Entry 3BXE (X-ray diffraction, 1.80 A resolution); this record covers chains A and B.

# Chain A (and B)
Name: Central glycolytic gene regulator
Source organism: Bacillus subtilis
Notes: fragment: Effector binding domain: Residues 89-340; chain B of this document is another copy of the same molecule, construct and numbering; everything in this record applies to it too
Reference sequence: O32253 (CGGR_BACSU); numbering as in UniProt (aligned over 89-340)
Chain sequence (255 residues; each row starts with the number of its first residue):
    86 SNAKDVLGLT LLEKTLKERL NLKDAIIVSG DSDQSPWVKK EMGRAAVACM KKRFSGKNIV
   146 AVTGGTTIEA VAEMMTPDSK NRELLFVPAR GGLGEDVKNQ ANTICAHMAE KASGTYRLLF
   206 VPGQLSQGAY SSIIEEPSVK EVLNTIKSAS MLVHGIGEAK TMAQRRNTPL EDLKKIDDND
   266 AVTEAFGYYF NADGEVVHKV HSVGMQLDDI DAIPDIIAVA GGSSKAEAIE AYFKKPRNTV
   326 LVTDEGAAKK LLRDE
Unresolved in the structure: 86-92 (chain B: 339-340)
Construct notes: expression tag (86-88)
Small-molecule neighbours: 1,3-dihydroxyacetonephosphate (13P): Gly149, Gly150, Thr151, Thr152, Glu180, Gly240, Ile241, Gly242, Met247, Arg250, Arg251, Glu269, Ala270, Phe271, Lys310
Curated features (UniProtKB/Swiss-Prot):
  - binding site (beta-D-fructose 1,6-bisphosphate): Gly149 to Thr152, Arg175, Gln185, Arg250, Arg251, Glu269, Lys310
From the paper describing this entry:
  - binding site for 1,3-dihydroxyacetonephosphate: Thr151, Thr152, Arg250, Glu269, Lys310
  - conformationally variable residues (loop rearrangement, order/disorder transition): Gly149, Ala174 to Asn184, Gln185, Leu203 to Ser211
  - contacts within the chain: Gly150-Asn184 (backbone contact)

# Chain A / chain B interface
Contacting residue pairs (20):
  Tyr201(A) - Val182(B)
  Tyr201(A) - Lys183(B)
  Leu203(A) - Val182(B)  hydrophobic
  Phe205(A) - Val182(B)  hydrophobic
  Phe205(A) - Gln185(B)
  Phe205(A) - Phe205(B)  hydrophobic
  Pro207(A) - Phe205(B)  hydrophobic
  Leu210(A) - Glu221(B)
  Leu210(A) - Ser223(B)
  Ser211(A) - Glu221(B)  hydrogen bond
  Ala214(A) - Glu221(B)
  Ser217(A) - Ala214(B)
  Ser217(A) - Ser217(B)
  Ser217(A) - Ile218(B)
  Ile218(A) - Phe205(B)
  Ile218(A) - Ile218(B)  hydrophobic
  Glu221(A) - Pro207(B)
  Glu221(A) - Gln209(B)
  Glu221(A) - Leu210(B)
  Pro222(A) - Gln209(B)
Other interface residues (no listed pair), chain A (15 interface residues in all): Val182, Glu195, Arg202, Ser223
Other interface residues (no listed pair), chain B (15 interface residues in all): Thr188, His192, Tyr201

# In short
The chain A/chain B interface involves 15 residues from each chain; the contacts include 1 hydrogen bond. Its
one hydrogen-bonded contact is Ser211(A)-Glu221(B). Bound to chain A: 1,3-dihydroxyacetonephosphate. From the
paper: a binding site for 1,3-dihydroxyacetonephosphate at Thr151(A), Thr152(A) and Arg250(A) among others;
conformational variability at Gly149(A), Ala174(A) and Gln185(A) among others.
Chain A and chain B are both Central glycolytic gene regulator (Bacillus subtilis); the structure, Crystal
structure of effector binding domain of central glycolytic gene regulator (CggR) from Bacillus subtilis in
..., was determined by X-ray diffraction (same publication as 3BXG, 3BXH and 2OKG).
